Entry 9FKB (electron microscopy, 2.96 A resolution); this record covers chains B4 and BB of the 87 polymer chains in the assembly.

== Chain B4 ==
Molecule: Tail tube protein
Organism: Haloferax tailed virus 1
UniProt: A0A410N6U0 (A0A410N6U0_HFTV1); residue numbers follow UniProt; this construct covers 1-158
Amino-acid sequence (158 residues; row label = number of the first residue in the row):
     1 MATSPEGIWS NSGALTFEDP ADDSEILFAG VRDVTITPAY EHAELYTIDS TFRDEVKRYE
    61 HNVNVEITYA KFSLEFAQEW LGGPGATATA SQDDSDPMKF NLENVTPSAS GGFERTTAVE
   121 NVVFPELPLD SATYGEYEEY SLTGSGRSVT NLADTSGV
Unresolved in the structure: 1, 158

== Chain BB ==
Molecule: Baseplate to tube adapter protein gp41
Organism: Haloferax tailed virus 1
UniProt: A0A410N6X8 (A0A410N6X8_HFTV1); residue numbers follow UniProt; this construct covers 1-285
Amino-acid sequence (285 residues; each row starts with the number of its first residue):
     1 MVDATLSRGG TSVDIPLVEE GGEILLSSTF GKPEVNVRKS GGSLNPRVID SWSGLQTFQL
    61 VGKLYDYSTS HQLADLVKTA STTPLELQIP QDAYPDTVTV APAAGQASAL TLEYPAGRKD
   121 LVDVSLSLTR VDPNSVRGVG DQQATTPTTT GTGPVEVTAG GTTVQLPSSG LSVERTVGRP
   181 NDAVRRVPRQ ADPRYEVKAK VTNDVFTFSF ETLDNIPATL NALTDNVFRE QLGRDGVTLD
   241 FNGLLGLGSV KAIPVGSSPF RQVHQAGRGW VTVPTLEFRR IYSNE
Unresolved in the structure: 1

== Interface between chain B4 and chain BB ==
Residue-residue contacts (28):
  H42(B4) - E20(BB)
  A43(B4) - E20(BB)
  E44(B4) - E19(BB)
  E44(B4) - E20(BB)  hydrogen bond (backbone-side chain)
  L45(B4) - V18(BB)  hydrophobic
  L45(B4) - E19(BB)
  L45(B4) - E20(BB)
  L45(B4) - K63(BB)
  Y46(B4) - L17(BB)
  Y46(B4) - V18(BB)
  Y46(B4) - E19(BB)  hydrogen bond (backbone-backbone)
  Y46(B4) - L25(BB)
  T47(B4) - V2(BB)
  T47(B4) - L17(BB)
  T47(B4) - V18(BB)
  T47(B4) - L25(BB)
  I48(B4) - L17(BB)  hydrophobic
  I48(B4) - L25(BB)  hydrophobic
  I48(B4) - L26(BB)  hydrophobic
  I48(B4) - Q91(BB)
  D49(B4) - Q91(BB)  hydrogen bond
  E55(B4) - Y65(BB)
  K57(B4) - Y65(BB)
  K57(B4) - L121(BB)
  Y59(B4) - G117(BB)
  Y59(B4) - R118(BB)
  E60(B4) - A116(BB)
  E60(B4) - G117(BB)  hydrogen bond (backbone-backbone)
Also at the interface, not in a pair above, chain B4 (14 interface residues in all): D54, S95
Also at the interface, not in a pair above, chain BB (16 interface residues in all): G21, W270

== In short ==
Chain B4 and chain BB form an interface of 14 and 16 residues respectively, with 4 hydrogen bonds. Among the
polar pairs are E44(B4)-E20(BB), D49(B4)-Q91(BB) and Y46(B4)-E19(BB).
Chain B4 is Tail tube protein and chain BB is Baseplate to tube adapter protein gp41, both from Haloferax
tailed virus 1; the structure, Tail of emppty Haloferax tailed virus 1, was determined by electron microscopy
together with 8QPG, 8QPQ, 8QQN, 8QSI, 8QSY, 9H4P, 9H5B and 9H7V from the same study.
